Entry 3LOX (X-ray diffraction, 2.65 A resolution); this record covers chains A and D of the 4 polymer chains in the assembly.

Chain A:
Protein: HCV NS3 Protease
Organism: Hepatitis C virus subtype 1a
Reference sequence: Q9ELS8 (Q9ELS8_9HEPC); residues 1-181 here correspond to UniProt positions 1027-1207 (UniProt number = residue number + 1026)
Sequence (200 residues; numbered -10 to 189; the number before each row is that of its first residue; numbers below 1 keep their minus sign (Met-10 is residue -10)):
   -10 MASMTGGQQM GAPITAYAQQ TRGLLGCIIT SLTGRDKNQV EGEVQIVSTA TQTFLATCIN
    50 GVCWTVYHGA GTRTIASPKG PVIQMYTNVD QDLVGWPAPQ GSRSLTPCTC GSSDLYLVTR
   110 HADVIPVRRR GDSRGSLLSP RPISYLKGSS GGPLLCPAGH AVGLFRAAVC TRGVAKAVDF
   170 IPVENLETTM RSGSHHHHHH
Disordered / not traced: -10 to 0, 182-189
Differences from the reference sequence: expression tag (-10 to 0, 182-189); conflict Arg119 (Gln1145 in Q9ELS8)
Covalently attached groups: beta-mercaptoethanol (BME) linked to Cys16; Boceprevir derivative, bound form (MCX) linked to Ser139

Chain D:
Protein: HCV NS4a(21-39) peptide
Sequence (23 residues; each row starts with the number of its first residue):
    19 KKGSVVIVGR IVLSGKPAII PKK
Disordered / not traced: 19-20, 37-41

Chain A / chain D interface:
Residue-residue contacts (9):
  Thr4(A) - Leu31(D)  hydrogen bond (side chain-backbone)
  Thr4(A) - Ser32(D)
  Ala5(A) - Ser32(D)
  Tyr6(A) - Ser32(D)
  Tyr6(A) - Gly33(D)
  Tyr6(A) - Lys34(D)
  Tyr6(A) - Pro35(D)
  Ala7(A) - Lys34(D)  hydrogen bond (backbone-side chain)
  Gln8(A) - Ala36(D)

Overview:
5 residues of chain A and 6 residues of chain D are in contact; the contacts include 2 hydrogen bonds. Polar
contacts include Thr4(A)-Leu31(D) and Ala7(A)-Lys34(D).
Here chain A is HCV NS3 Protease (Hepatitis C virus subtype 1a) and chain D is HCV NS4a(21-39) peptide. Entry
3LOX (HCV NS3-4a protease domain with a ketoamide inhibitor derivative of Boceprevir bound) was determined by
X-ray diffraction.
